Entry 6REF (electron microscopy, 3.30 A resolution); this record covers chains P and U of the 31 polymer chains in the assembly.

Chain P:
Protein: Mitochondrial ATP synthase subunit OSCP
Source organism: Polytomella sp. Pringsheim 198.80
UniProt: D8V7I1 (D8V7I1_9CHLO); residues 1-229 here = UniProt positions 1-229
Chain sequence (229 residues; numbered 1 to 229; the number before each row is that of its first residue):
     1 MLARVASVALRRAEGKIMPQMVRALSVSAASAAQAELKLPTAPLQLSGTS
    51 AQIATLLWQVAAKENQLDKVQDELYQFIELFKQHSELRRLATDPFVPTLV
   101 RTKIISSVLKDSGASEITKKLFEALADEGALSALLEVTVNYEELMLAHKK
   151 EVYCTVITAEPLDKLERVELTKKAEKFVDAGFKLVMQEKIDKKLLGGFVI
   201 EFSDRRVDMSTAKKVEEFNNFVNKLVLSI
Disordered / not traced: 1-36

Chain U:
Protein: ATP synthase subunit alpha
Source organism: Polytomella sp. Pringsheim 198.80
UniProt: A0ZW40 (A0ZW40_9CHLO); residues 1-562 here = UniProt positions 1-562
Chain sequence (562 residues; each row starts with the number of its first residue):
     1 MRSPAAFVARSGLFKASLGQSNWAQKAEQMMASVTRTFAADAKALDELRK
    51 PKFSSKYLIQHVSQKLIPAVKEWEKSYQPPVIHLGRVLSVGDGIARVYGL
   101 KSVQAGELVCFDSGVKGMALNLQADHVGVVVFGNDSVIHQGDLVYRTGQI
   151 VNVPIGPGTLGRVTDGLGQPIDGKGPLTNVRSSLVEVKAPGIIARQSVRE
   201 PLFTGVKAVDALVPIGRGQRELIIGDRQTGKTAVAIDAIIHQKNCNEQVP
   251 KAQRVYCVYVAVGQKRSTVAQLVKLFTQTGAMRYTIMVSATASDAAPLQF
   301 LAPYSGCAMAEYFRDTGKHGLIIYDDLSKQSVAYRQMSLLLRRPPGREAF
   351 PGDVFYLHSRLLERAAKLSKELGGGSLTAFPVIETQAGDVSAYIATNVIS
   401 ITDGQIFLETELFYKGIRPALNVGLSVSRVGSAAQFPGMKQVAGTLKLEL
   451 AQYREVAAFAQFGSDLDAATQYVLERGARLTEMLKQKQFAPIPIERQTVA
   501 VYAATKGFLDKVRVQDIVAAEEAVISQVNPAVFKILKANGKITPALDAHL
   551 KAELRKVKLPGA
Disordered / not traced: 1-39
Differences from the reference sequence: conflict R266 (Lys in A0ZW40)
Bound ions: Mg2+: T232 (together with ATP)
Small-molecule neighbours:
  - ADP (adenosine-5'-diphosphate): V427, S428, R429
  - ATP (adenosine-5'-triphosphate): D226, R227, Q228, T229, G230, K231, T232, A233, E384, F413, R418, P419, Q486, K487, Q488

Chain P / chain U interface:
Residue-residue contacts (67; chain P residue first):
  K69(P) with Y57(U), hydrogen bond
  D72(P) with F53(U); S55(U); Y57(U)
  E73(P) with Y57(U), hydrogen bond; L58(U)
  Y75(P) with K52(U); F53(U), hydrophobic
  Q76(P) with F53(U); S55(U); K56(U); Y57(U), hydrogen bond (side chain-backbone); L58(U), hydrogen bond (side chain-backbone); I59(U), hydrogen bond (side chain-backbone)
  F77(P) with L58(U), hydrophobic
  I78(P) with L48(U)
  E79(P) with P51(U); F53(U); I59(U)
  L80(P) with I59(U), hydrophobic; V62(U), hydrophobic
  K82(P) with R49(U)
  H84(P) with S63(U); L66(U)
  E86(P) with V70(U); Y77(U)
  L87(P) with L66(U), hydrophobic
  R89(P) with Y77(U); Q78(U), hydrogen bond (side chain-backbone); P80(U)
  L90(P) with Y77(U)
  D93(P) with Y98(U)
  P94(P) with L88(U), hydrophobic; Y98(U)
  F95(P) with Q78(U); R86(U); V87(U); L88(U), hydrophobic; Y98(U), hydrophobic
  V96(P) with Y77(U), hydrophobic
  V100(P) with W73(U), hydrophobic; S76(U); Y77(U), hydrophobic
  K103(P) with W73(U)
  I104(P) with L66(U), hydrophobic; A69(U); V70(U); W73(U)
  V108(P) with H61(U); V62(U), hydrophobic; K65(U); A69(U), hydrophobic
  L109(P) with V62(U), hydrophobic
  K110(P) with K65(U)
  S112(P) with Y57(U); L58(U); H61(U)
  G113(P) with Y57(U)
  A114(P) with L58(U), hydrophobic
  L135(P) with L45(U), hydrophobic; L48(U)
  E136(P) with L45(U)
  T138(P) with L48(U)
  V139(P) with A40(U); L48(U), hydrophobic
  E142(P) with L48(U); K52(U), salt bridge
Also at the interface, not in a pair above, chain P (37 interface residues in all): T92, P97, S107, E143
Also at the interface, not in a pair above, chain U (33 interface residues in all): A44, E74, P79, Q140, G141

In short:
37 residues of chain P and 33 residues of chain U are in contact; the contacts include 6 hydrogen bonds and 1
salt bridge. Polar contacts include E142(P)-K52(U), K69(P)-Y57(U) and E73(P)-Y57(U). Bound to chain U: ATP and
ADP.
Here chain P is Mitochondrial ATP synthase subunit OSCP and chain U is ATP synthase subunit alpha, both from
Polytomella sp. Pringsheim 198.80. Entry 6REF (Cryo-EM structure of Polytomella F-ATP synthase, Rotary
substate 3B, monomer-masked refinement) was determined by electron microscopy, deposited together with 6RD4,
6RD5, 6RD6, 6RD7, 6RD8, 6RD9 and 46 further entries.
